PDB entry 6TIS | X-ray diffraction, 2.30 A resolution | chains D and E of the 5 polymer chains in the assembly

Chain D:
Name: Tubulin beta-1 chain
Source organism: Drosophila melanogaster
Reference sequence: Q24560 (TBB1_DROME); residues 1-447 here = UniProt positions 1-447
Amino-acid sequence (447 residues; row label = number of the first residue in the row):
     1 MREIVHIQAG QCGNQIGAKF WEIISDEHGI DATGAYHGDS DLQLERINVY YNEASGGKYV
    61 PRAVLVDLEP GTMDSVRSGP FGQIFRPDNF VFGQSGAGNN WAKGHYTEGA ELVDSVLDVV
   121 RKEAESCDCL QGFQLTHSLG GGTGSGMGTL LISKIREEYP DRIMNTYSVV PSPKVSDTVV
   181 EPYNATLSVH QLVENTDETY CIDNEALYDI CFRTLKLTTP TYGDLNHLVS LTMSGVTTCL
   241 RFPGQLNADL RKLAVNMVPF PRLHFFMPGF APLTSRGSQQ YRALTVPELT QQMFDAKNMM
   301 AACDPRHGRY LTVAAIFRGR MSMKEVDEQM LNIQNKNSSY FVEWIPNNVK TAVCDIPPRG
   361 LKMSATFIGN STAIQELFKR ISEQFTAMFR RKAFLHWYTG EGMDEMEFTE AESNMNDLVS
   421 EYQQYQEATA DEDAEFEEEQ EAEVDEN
Disordered / not traced: 281-282, 432-447
Small-molecule neighbours: GDP (guanosine-5'-diphosphate): Gly10, Gln11, Cys12, Gln15, Ile16, Asp67, Asn99, Ser138, Gly140, Gly141, Gly142, Thr143, Gly144, Val169, Pro171, Val175, Asp177, Glu181, Asn204, Leu207, Tyr222, Leu225, Asn226
Swiss-Prot annotation at these positions:
  - binding site (GTP): Gln11, Glu69, Ser138, Gly142, Thr143, Gly144, Asn204, Asn226
  - binding site (Mg(2+)): Glu69
  - modified residue (Phosphoserine): Ser40, Ser339
From the paper describing this entry:
  - contacts within the chain: Asp177-Tyr222 (hydrogen bond)

Chain E:
Name: Stathmin-4
Source organism: Rattus norvegicus
Reference sequence: P63043 (STMN4_RAT), isoform P63043-3; residues 4-145 here correspond to UniProt positions 48-189 (UniProt number = residue number + 44)
Amino-acid sequence (143 residues; numbered 3 to 145; the number before each row is that of its first residue):
     3 MADMEVIELN KATSGQSWEV ILKPPSFDGV PEFNASLPRR RDPSLEEIQK KLEAAEERRK
    63 YQEAELLKHL AEKREHEREV IQKAIEENNN FIKMAKEKLA QKMESNKENR EAHLAAMLER
   123 LQEKDKHAEE VRKNKELKEE ASR
Disordered / not traced: 3, 32-43
Differences from the reference sequence: initiating methionine (3); engineered mutation Ala4 (Ser48 in P63043), Ala14 (Cys58 in P63043), Trp20 (Phe64 in P63043)
Swiss-Prot annotation at these positions:
  - modified residue (Phosphoserine): Glu10, Ser46

How chain D and chain E interact:
Residue-residue contacts - 26 pairs, chain D then chain E:
  Tyr106(D) with His129(E), hydrogen bond; Ala130(E), hydrophobic; Val133(E), hydrophobic; Arg134(E), hydrogen bond (backbone-side chain)
  Thr107(D) with Lys137(E)
  Ala110(D) with Arg134(E)
  Ser153(D) with Leu123(E)
  Lys154(D) with Asp127(E), salt bridge
  Arg156(D) with Met119(E)
  Glu157(D) with Leu120(E); Leu123(E); Asp127(E)
  Pro160(D) with Met119(E), hydrophobic
  Gln191(D) with Lys126(E)
  Asn195(D) with Lys126(E)
  Thr399(D) with Lys140(E)
  Gly400(D) with Lys137(E); Lys140(E)
  Glu401(D) with Val133(E); Lys137(E), salt bridge
  Gly402(D) with Val133(E); Asn136(E); Lys137(E)
  Met403(D) with Val133(E)
  Glu407(D) with His129(E), salt bridge; Val133(E)
Also at the interface, not in a pair above, chain D (18 interface residues in all): Lys103, Asp161
Also at the interface, not in a pair above, chain E (14 interface residues in all): Arg112, Gln124

In short:
The interface between chain D and chain E involves 18 residues on one side and 14 on the other, with 2
hydrogen bonds and 3 salt bridges. Polar contacts include Lys154(D)-Asp127(E), Glu401(D)-Lys137(E) and
Glu407(D)-His129(E). Ligands of chain D: GDP. The paper reports contacts within the chain involving Asp177(D)
and Tyr222(D).
Chain D is Tubulin beta-1 chain (Drosophila melanogaster) and chain E is Stathmin-4 (Rattus norvegicus); the
structure, Drosophila GDP-tubulin, was determined by X-ray diffraction, deposited together with 6TIU, 6TIY and
6TIZ.
